7TAP - chains C and A of the 15 polymer chains in the assembly; structure by electron microscopy, 2.80 A resolution.

Chain C:
Name: V-type proton ATPase subunit c''
Source organism: Saccharomyces cerevisiae
Reference sequence: P23968 (VATO_YEAST); residues 1-213 here = UniProt positions 1-213
Sequence (213 residues; row label = number of the first residue in the row):
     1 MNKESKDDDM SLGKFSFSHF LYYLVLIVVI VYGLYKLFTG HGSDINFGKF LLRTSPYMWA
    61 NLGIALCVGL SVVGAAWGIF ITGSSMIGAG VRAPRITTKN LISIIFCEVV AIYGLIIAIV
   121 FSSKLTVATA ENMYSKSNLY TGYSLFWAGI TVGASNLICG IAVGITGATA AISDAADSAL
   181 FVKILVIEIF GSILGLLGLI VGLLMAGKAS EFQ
Disordered / not traced: 1-15
Residues lining bound ligands: Archazolid A (KJL): Phe190, Ile193, Leu194, Leu197
UniProt features mapped onto this chain:
  - site: Glu108 (Essential for proton translocation)
  - mutagenesis: Glu108 (E108D: Partial inactivation; E108L/Q/V: Inactivation)
From the paper describing this entry:
  - binding site for Archazolid A: Phe190, Leu194

Chain A:
Name: V-type proton ATPase subunit a, vacuolar isoform
Source organism: Saccharomyces cerevisiae
Reference sequence: P32563 (VPH1_YEAST); residue numbers follow UniProt; this construct covers 1-840
Sequence (840 residues; each row starts with the number of its first residue):
     1 MAEKEEAIFR SAEMALVQFY IPQEISRDSA YTLGQLGLVQ FRDLNSKVRA FQRTFVNEIR
    61 RLDNVERQYR YFYSLLKKHD IKLYEGDTDK YLDGSGELYV PPSGSVIDDY VRNASYLEER
   121 LIQMEDATDQ IEVQKNDLEQ YRFILQSGDE FFLKGDNTDS TSYMDEDMID ANGENIAAAI
   181 GASVNYVTGV IARDKVATLE QILWRVLRGN LFFKTVEIEQ PVYDVKTREY KHKNAFIVFS
   241 HGDLIIKRIR KIAESLDANL YDVDSSNEGR SQQLAKVNKN LSDLYTVLKT TSTTLESELY
   301 AIAKELDSWF QDVTREKAIF EILNKSNYDT NRKILIAEGW IPRDELATLQ ARLGEMIARL
   361 GIDVPSIIQV LDTNHTPPTF HRTNKFTAGF QSICDCYGIA QYREINAGLP TIVTFPFMFA
   421 IMFGDMGHGF LMTLAALSLV LNEKKINKMK RGEIFDMAFT GRYIILLMGV FSMYTGFLYN
   481 DIFSKTMTIF KSGWKWPDHW KKGESITATS VGTYPIGLDW AWHGTENALL FSNSYKMKLS
   541 ILMGFIHMTY SYFFSLANHL YFNSMIDIIG NFIPGLLFMQ GIFGYLSVCI VYKWAVDWVK
   601 DGKPAPGLLN MLINMFLSPG TIDDELYPHQ AKVQVFLLLM ALVCIPWLLL VKPLHFKFTH
   661 KKKSHEPLPS TEADASSEDL EAQQLISAMD ADDAEEEEVG SGSHGEDFGD IMIHQVIHTI
   721 EFCLNCVSHT ASYLRLWALS LAHAQLSSVL WTMTIQIAFG FRGFVGVFMT VALFAMWFAL
   781 TCAVLVLMEG TSAMLHSLRL HWVESMSKFF VGEGLPYEPF AFEYKDMEVA VASASSSASS
Disordered / not traced: 1-2, 155-183, 660-705, 828-840
UniProt features mapped onto this chain:
  - modified residue: Ala2 (N-acetylalanine)
  - mutagenesis: Asp425 (D425N: Reduces assembly of V-ATPase complexes and reduces ATPase activity of the assembled complexes), Lys538 (K538A: Reduces assembly of V-ATPase complexes), Lys593 (K593A: Reduces ATPase activity), Gln634 (Q634L: Reduces subunit stability), His729 (H729R: Reduces ATPase activity), Arg735 (R735L: Reduces subunit stability), Leu739 (L739S: Reduces ATPase activity), His743 (H743A/E/Y: Reduces ATPase activity), Leu746 (L746S: Reduces ATPase activity), Leu780 (L780S: Reduces assembly of V-ATPase complexes), Glu789 (E789A/D/H/Q: Abolishes ATPase activity and proton transport, but does not affect complex assembly), Leu800 (L800S: Reduces assembly of V-ATPase complexes), 4 further mutagenesis entries in UniProt
From the paper describing this entry:
  - binding site for Archazolid A: Ile720

How chain C and chain A interact:
Pairs across the interface - 25 pairs, chain C then chain A:
  Thr98(C) with Cys396(A); Tyr397(A), hydrogen bond (side chain-backbone); Trp802(A)
  Ile102(C) with Val803(A), hydrophobic
  Ile105(C) with Arg799(A); Val803(A), hydrophobic
  Glu108(C) with Arg735(A), salt bridge
  Val109(C) with Ser728(A)
  Ile112(C) with Ala731(A); Ser732(A); Arg735(A)
  Tyr113(C) with Ser728(A), hydrogen bond
  Ile116(C) with Ala731(A), hydrophobic; Leu734(A), hydrophobic
  Ile119(C) with Met537(A), hydrophobic; Trp737(A), hydrophobic
  Val120(C) with Leu609(A), hydrophobic
  Leu185(C) with Glu721(A)
  Val186(C) with Ile717(A), hydrophobic
  Ile189(C) with Ile720(A), hydrophobic; Glu721(A); Leu724(A), hydrophobic
  Ile193(C) with Leu724(A), hydrophobic
  Leu196(C) with Leu724(A), hydrophobic
  Leu204(C) with Leu617(A), hydrophobic
Interface residues without a listed pair, chain C (21 interface residues in all): Lys99, Leu101, Ser192, Ile200, Leu203
Interface residues without a listed pair, chain A (22 interface residues in all): Ile613, Val727, His796, Glu813

Summary:
Chain C and chain A form an interface of 21 and 22 residues respectively; the contacts include 2 hydrogen
bonds and 1 salt bridge. Polar pairs include Glu108(C)-Arg735(A), Thr98(C)-Tyr397(A) and Tyr113(C)-Ser728(A).
Chain C binds Archazolid A. From the paper: a binding site for Archazolid A at Phe190(C), Leu194(C) and
Ile720(A).
Chain C is V-type proton ATPase subunit c'' and chain A is V-type proton ATPase subunit a, vacuolar isoform,
both from Saccharomyces cerevisiae; the structure, Cryo-EM structure of archazolid A bound to yeast VO
V-ATPase, was determined by electron microscopy, deposited together with 7TAO.
